Entry 6LCT (X-ray diffraction, 2.55 A resolution); this record covers chains A and D of the 6 polymer chains in the assembly.

# Chain A
Name: NtMOC1
From: Nicotiana tabacum
Sequence (169 residues; numbered 105 to 273; the number before each row is that of its first residue):
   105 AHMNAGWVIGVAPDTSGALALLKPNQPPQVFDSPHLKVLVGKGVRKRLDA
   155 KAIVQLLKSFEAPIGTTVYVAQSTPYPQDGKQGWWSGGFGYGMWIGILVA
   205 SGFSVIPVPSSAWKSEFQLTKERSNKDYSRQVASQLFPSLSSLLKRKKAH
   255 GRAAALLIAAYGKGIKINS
Not modelled in the structure: 105, 222-229, 273

# Chain D
Molecule: 18-nt DNA strand
Sequence (18 nucleotides; row label = number of the first residue in the row):
     1 GCCTTGCTGGGACATCTT

# How chain A and chain D interact
Pairs across the interface (10):
  Gln176(A) with DC13(D), hydrogen bond to the phosphate
  Thr178(A) with DG11(D), hydrogen bond to the base; DA12(D), phosphate contact
  Pro179(A) with DG11(D), hydrogen bond to the base
  Tyr180(A) with DG11(D), base contact
  Pro181(A) with DG11(D), base contact
  Trp188(A) with DG11(D), sugar contact
  Pro213(A) with DC13(D), phosphate contact; DA14(D), phosphate contact
  Ser215(A) with DA14(D), sugar contact

# Overview
The interface between chain A and chain D involves 8 residues on one side and 4 on the other, with 3 hydrogen
bonds. Among the polar pairs are Thr178(A)-DG11(D), Pro179(A)-DG11(D) and Gln176(A)-DC13(D).
Chain A is NtMOC1 (Nicotiana tabacum) and chain D is an 18-nt DNA strand; the structure, Crystal structure of
catalytic inactive chloroplast resolvase NtMOC1 in complex with Holliday junction, was determined by X-ray
diffraction together with 6KVO and 6LCM from the same study.
